Entry 5EPM (X-ray diffraction, 1.75 A resolution); this record covers chains A and C of the 3 polymer chains in the assembly.

# Chain A
Molecule: Antibody Fab fragment heavy chain
Source organism: Mus musculus
Notes: antibody fragment or engineered binder
Amino-acid sequence (219 residues; numbered 1 to 219; the number before each row is that of its first residue):
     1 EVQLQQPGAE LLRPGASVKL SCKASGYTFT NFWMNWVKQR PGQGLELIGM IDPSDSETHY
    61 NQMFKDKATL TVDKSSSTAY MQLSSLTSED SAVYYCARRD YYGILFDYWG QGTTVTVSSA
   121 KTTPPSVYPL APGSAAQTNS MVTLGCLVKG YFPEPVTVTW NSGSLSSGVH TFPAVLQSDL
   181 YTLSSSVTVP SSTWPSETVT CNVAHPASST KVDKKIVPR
Modified / non-standard residues: Glu1 (pyroglutamic acid; PCA)
Cystine bridges: Cys22-Cys96, Cys146-Cys201

# Chain C
Molecule: Beta-theraphotoxin-Cm1a
UniProtKB: P84507 (TX1_CERMR); residues 1-33 here = UniProt positions 1-33
Amino-acid sequence (33 residues; numbered 1 to 33; the number before each row is that of its first residue):
     1 DCLGMFKSCD PENDKCCKRL VCSRSHRWCK WKL
Construct notes: variant Met5 (Trp in P84507), Glu12 (Lys in P84507), Arg19 (Asn in P84507), Leu20 (Tyr in P84507), Val21 (Thr in P84507), Ser25 (Arg in P84507), His26 (Asp in P84507), Trp31 (Tyr in P84507), Lys32 (Asp in P84507)
Cystine bridges: Cys2-Cys17, Cys9-Cys22, Cys16-Cys29
Swiss-Prot annotation at these positions:
  - modified residue: Leu33 (Leucine amide)

# How chain A and chain C interact
Contacting residue pairs (14; chain A residue first):
  Trp33(A) with Arg24(C); Ser25(C)
  Met50(A) with Ser25(C)
  Asp55(A) with Leu33(C)
  Glu57(A) with Ser25(C), hydrogen bond; His26(C), salt bridge
  His59(A) with His26(C)
  Tyr101(A) with Arg24(C), hydrogen bond (backbone-side chain)
  Tyr102(A) with Pro11(C); Glu12(C); Arg24(C)
  Gly103(A) with Arg24(C); Arg27(C), hydrogen bond (backbone-side chain)
  Ile104(A) with Glu12(C)
Interface residues without a listed pair, chain A (12 interface residues in all): Asp52, Ser54, Arg99
Interface residues without a listed pair, chain C (8 interface residues in all): Lys30

# In short
12 residues of chain A and 8 residues of chain C are in contact, with 3 hydrogen bonds and 1 salt bridge.
Among the polar pairs are Glu57(A)-His26(C), Glu57(A)-Ser25(C) and Tyr101(A)-Arg24(C).
Chain A is Antibody Fab fragment heavy chain (Mus musculus) and chain C is Beta-theraphotoxin-Cm1a; the
structure, Ceratotoxin variant in complex with specific antibody Fab fragment, was determined by X-ray
diffraction.
